PDB entry 8RKV | electron microscopy, 3.11 A resolution | chains 4 and R of the 10 polymer chains in the assembly

Chain 4:
Molecule: LE
Sequence (75 nucleotides; row label = number of the first residue in the row):
     1 AAAAAAAAAA AAAAATGTAC AGTGACAAAT TATCTGTCGT CGGTGACAGA TTAATGTCAT
    61 TGTGACTATT TAATT
Not modelled in the structure: 1-15, 42-75

Chain R:
Protein: TnsB
Source organism: Scytonema hofmannii
UniProt: A0A979HMQ2 (A0A979HMQ2_9CYAN); residue numbers follow UniProt; this construct covers 2-584
Chain sequence (584 residues; numbered 1 to 584; the number before each row is that of its first residue):
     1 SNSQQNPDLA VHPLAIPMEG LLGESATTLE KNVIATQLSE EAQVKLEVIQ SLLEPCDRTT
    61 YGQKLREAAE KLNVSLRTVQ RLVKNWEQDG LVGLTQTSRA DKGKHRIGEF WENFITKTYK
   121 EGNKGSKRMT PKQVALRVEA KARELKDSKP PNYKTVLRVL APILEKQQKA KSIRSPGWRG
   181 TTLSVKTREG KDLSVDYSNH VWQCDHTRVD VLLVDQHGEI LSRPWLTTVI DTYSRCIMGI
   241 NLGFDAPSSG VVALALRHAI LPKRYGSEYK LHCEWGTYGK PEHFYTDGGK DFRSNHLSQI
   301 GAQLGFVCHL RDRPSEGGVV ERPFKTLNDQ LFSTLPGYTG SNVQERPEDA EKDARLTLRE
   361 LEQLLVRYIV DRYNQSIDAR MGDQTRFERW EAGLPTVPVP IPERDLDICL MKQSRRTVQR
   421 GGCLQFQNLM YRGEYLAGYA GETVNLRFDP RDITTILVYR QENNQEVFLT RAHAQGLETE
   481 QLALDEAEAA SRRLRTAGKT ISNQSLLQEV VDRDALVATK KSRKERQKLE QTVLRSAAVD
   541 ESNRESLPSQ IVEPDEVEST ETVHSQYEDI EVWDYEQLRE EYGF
Not modelled in the structure: 1-30, 516-523, 543-584
Sequence notes: expression tag (1)
Metal / ion sites: Mg2+: Asp205, Asp287 (shared with 1 residue of chain 2)

Interface between chain 4 and chain R:
Pairs across the interface - 29 pairs, chain 4 then chain R:
  DA21(4) with Lys132(R), phosphate contact; Tyr153(R), sugar contact
  DG22(4) with Thr130(R), phosphate contact; Pro131(R), phosphate contact; Lys132(R), hydrogen bond to the phosphate; Tyr153(R), hydrogen bond to the phosphate; Leu157(R), sugar contact
  DT23(4) with Tyr153(R), base contact; Lys154(R), base contact; Leu157(R), phosphate contact
  DG24(4) with Lys154(R), hydrogen bond to the base
  DA29(4) with Arg106(R), base contact
  DT30(4) with Arg106(R), hydrogen bond to the base
  DT31(4) with Arg99(R), hydrogen bond to the base; Arg106(R), sugar contact
  DA32(4) with Arg99(R), hydrogen bond to the sugar; Ala100(R), phosphate contact
  DT33(4) with Arg99(R), phosphate contact; Ala100(R), hydrogen bond to the phosphate
  DC34(4) with Gln96(R), hydrogen bond to the phosphate
  DT35(4) with Val74(R), phosphate contact; Arg77(R), sugar contact; Thr78(R), phosphate contact; Arg81(R), base contact
  DG36(4) with Val74(R), phosphate contact; Ser75(R), hydrogen bond to the phosphate; Arg77(R), salt bridge to the phosphate; Thr78(R), phosphate contact
  DT37(4) with Arg77(R), hydrogen bond to the base
Interface residues without a listed pair, chain 4 (16 interface residues in all): DA25, DC26, DC38
Interface residues without a listed pair, chain R (18 interface residues in all): Ser98, Asp101, Arg158

Summary:
16 residues of chain 4 and 18 residues of chain R are in contact; the contacts include 10 hydrogen bonds and 1
salt bridge. Polar pairs include DG24(4)-Lys154(R), DT30(4)-Arg106(R) and DT31(4)-Arg99(R). Asp205(R) and
Asp287(R) form the Mg2+ site.
Chain 4 is LE and chain R is TnsB (Scytonema hofmannii); the structure, Conformational Landscape of the Type
V-K CRISPR-associated TransposonIntegration Assembly CAST V-K TnsB domain local-refinement map, was determined
by electron microscopy together with 8RDU, 8RKT, 8RKU, 8AXA and 8AXB from the same study.
